Entry 4BTS (X-ray diffraction, 3.70 A resolution); this record covers chains AA and AW of the 143 polymer chains in the assembly.

# Chain AA
Molecule: 18S ribosomal RNA
From: Tetrahymena thermophila
Sequence (1753 nucleotides; each row starts with the number of its first residue):
     1 AACCUGGUUGAUCCUGCCAGUUACAUAUGCUUGUCUUAAAUAUUAACCCA
    51 UGCAUGUGCCAGUUCAGUAUUGAACAGCGAAACUGCGAAUGGCUCAUUAA
   101 AACAGUUAUAGUUUAUUUGAUAAUUAAAGAUUACAUGGAUAACCGAGCUA
   151 AUUGUUGGGCUAAUACAUGCUUAAAAUUCCGUGUCCUGCGACCGGAACGU
   201 AUUUAUUAGAUAUUAGACCAAUCGCAGCAAUGUGAUUGAGAUGAAUCAAA
   251 GUAACUGAUCGGAUCGAGGUUUACCUCGAUAAAUCAUCUAAGUUUCUGCC
   301 CUAUCAGCUCUCGAUGGUAGUGUAUUGGACUACCAUGGCAGUCACGGGUA
   351 ACGGAGAAUUAGGGUUCGAUUCCGGAGAAGGAGCCUGAGAAACGGCUACU
   401 ACAACUACGGUUCGGCAGCAGGGAAGAAAAUUGGCCAAUCCUAAUUCAGG
   451 GAGCCAGUGACAAGAAAUAGCAAGCUGGGAAACUUACGUUUCUACGGCAU
   501 UGAAAUGAGAACAGUGUAAAUCUCUUAGCGAGGAACAAUUGGAGGGCAAG
   551 UCAUGGUGCCAGCAGCCGCGGUAAUUCCAGCUCCAAUAGCGUAUAUUAAA
   601 GUUGUUGCAGUUAAAAAGCUCGUAGUUGAACUUCUGUUCAGGUUCAUUUC
   651 GAUUCGUCGUGUGAAACUGGACAUACGUUUGCAAACUAAAAUCGGCCUUC
   701 ACUGGUUCGACUUAGGGAGUAAACAUUUUACUGUGAAAAAAUUAGAGUGU
   751 UCCAGGCAGGUUUUAGCCCGAAUACAUUAGCAUGGAAUAAUGGAAUAGGA
   801 CUAAGUCCAUUUUAUUGGUUCUUGGAUUUGGUAAUGAUUAAUAGGGACAG
   851 UUGGGGGCAUUAGUAUUUAAUAGUCAGAGGUGAAAUUCUUGGAUUUAUUA
   901 AGGACUAACUAAUGCGAAAGCAUUUGCCAAAGAUGUUUUCAUUAAUCAAG
   951 AACGAAAGUUAGGGGAUCAAAGACGAUCAGAUACCGUCGUAGUCUUAACU
  1001 AUAAACUAUACCGACUCGGGAUCGGCUGGAAUAAAUGUCCAGUCGGCACC
  1051 GUAUGAGAAAUCAAAGUCUUUGGGUUCUGGGGGAAGUAUGGUACGCAAGU
  1101 CUGAAACUUAAAGGAAUUGACGGAACAGCACACCAGAAGUGGAACCUGCG
  1151 GCUUAAUUUGACUCAACACGGGGAAACUCACGAGCGCAAGACAGAGAAGG
  1201 GAUUGACAGAUUGAGAGCUCUUUCUUGAUUCUUUGGGUGGUGGUGCAUGG
  1251 CCGUUCUUAGUUGGUGGAGUGAUUUGUCUGGUUAAUUCCGUUAACGAACG
  1301 AGACCUUAACCUGCUAACUAGUCUGCUUGUAAAUAACAGGUUGUACUUCU
  1351 UAGAGGGACUAUUGUGCAAUAAGCCAAUGGAAGUUUAAGGCAAUAACAGG
  1401 UCUGUGAUGCCCCUAGACGUGCUCGGCCGCACGCGCGUUACAAUGACUGG
  1451 CGCAAAAAGUAUUUCCUGUCCUGGGAAGGUACGGGUAAUCUUAUUAAUAC
  1501 CAGUCGUGUUAGGGAUAGUUCUUUGGAAUUGUGGAUCUUGAACGAGGAAU
  1551 UUCUAGUAAGUGCAAGUCAUCAGCUUGCGUUGAUUAUGUCCCUGCCGUUU
  1601 GUACACACCGCCCGUCGCUUGUAGUAACGAAUGGUCUGGUGAACCUUCUG
  1651 GACUGCGACAGCAAUGUUGCGGAAAAAUAAGUAAACCCUACCAUUUGGAA
  1701 CAACAAGAAGUCGUAACAAGGUAUCUGUAGGUGAACCUGCAGAUGGAUCA
  1751 UUA
Not modelled in the structure: 683-718
Bound ions: Mg2+ site 1 near A81 (its only coordinating residue here); Mg2+ site 2 near G353 (its only coordinating residue here); Mg2+ site 3 near C608 (its only coordinating residue here); Mg2+ site 4 near A613 (its only coordinating residue here); Mg2+ site 5 near A629 (its only coordinating residue here); Mg2+ site 6 near G986 (its only coordinating residue here); Mg2+ site 7 near U1052 (its only coordinating residue here); Mg2+ site 8 near U1420 (its only coordinating residue here)

# Chain AW
Protein: 40S ribosomal protein RPS4E
From: Tetrahymena thermophila
UniProt: E6PBS2 (E6PBS2_TETTH); numbering as in UniProt (aligned over 2-260)
Amino-acid sequence (259 residues; row label = number of the first residue in the row):
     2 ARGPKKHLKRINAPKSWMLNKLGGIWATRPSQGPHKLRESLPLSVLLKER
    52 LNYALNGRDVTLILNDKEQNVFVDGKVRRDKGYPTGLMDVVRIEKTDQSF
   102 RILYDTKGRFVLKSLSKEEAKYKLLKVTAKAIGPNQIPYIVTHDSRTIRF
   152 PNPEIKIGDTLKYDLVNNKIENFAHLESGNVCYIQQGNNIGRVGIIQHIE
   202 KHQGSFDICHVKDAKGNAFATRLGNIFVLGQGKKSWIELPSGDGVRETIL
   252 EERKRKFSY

# Chain AA / chain AW interface
Residue-residue contacts - 144 pairs, chain AA then chain AW:
  C60(AA) - Lys68(AW)  base contact
  G87(AA) - Lys7(AW)  hydrogen bond to the phosphate
  A88(AA) - Lys7(AW)  salt bridge to the phosphate
  A89(AA) - Arg3(AW)  salt bridge to the phosphate
  A89(AA) - Pro5(AW)  sugar contact
  U90(AA) - Ala2(AW)  phosphate contact
  U90(AA) - Arg3(AW)  salt bridge to the phosphate
  U90(AA) - Pro5(AW)  sugar contact
  U90(AA) - Lys7(AW)  hydrogen bond to the sugar
  U90(AA) - His8(AW)  hydrogen bond to the base
  G91(AA) - Lys6(AW)  salt bridge to the phosphate
  G91(AA) - His8(AW)  sugar contact
  G91(AA) - Trp27(AW)  phosphate contact
  G92(AA) - Lys10(AW)  salt bridge to the phosphate
  G92(AA) - Trp27(AW)  phosphate contact
  U107(AA) - Arg223(AW)  salt bridge to the phosphate
  A115(AA) - Gln33(AW)  base contact
  U116(AA) - Gln33(AW)  hydrogen bond to the base
  U117(AA) - Gln33(AW)  hydrogen bond to the sugar
  U117(AA) - Gly34(AW)  hydrogen bond to the base
  U118(AA) - Pro35(AW)  sugar contact
  U118(AA) - Arg79(AW)  hydrogen bond to the phosphate
  U118(AA) - Ser146(AW)  hydrogen bond to the sugar
  G119(AA) - Lys77(AW)  phosphate contact
  G119(AA) - Arg79(AW)  salt bridge to the phosphate
  G119(AA) - Ser146(AW)  sugar contact
  G119(AA) - Arg147(AW)  sugar contact
  G119(AA) - Thr148(AW)  hydrogen bond to the sugar
  A120(AA) - Thr148(AW)  sugar contact
  A120(AA) - Arg150(AW)  sugar contact
  U121(AA) - Arg150(AW)  hydrogen bond to the phosphate
  A122(AA) - Arg150(AW)  salt bridge to the phosphate
  G240(AA) - Lys131(AW)  hydrogen bond to the phosphate
  A241(AA) - Lys131(AW)  salt bridge to the phosphate
  U242(AA) - Ile158(AW)  phosphate contact
  G243(AA) - Gln204(AW)  hydrogen bond to the sugar
  A248(AA) - Ala132(AW)  sugar contact
  A248(AA) - Ile133(AW)  hydrogen bond to the sugar
  A249(AA) - Ile133(AW)  sugar contact
  A249(AA) - Gly134(AW)  sugar contact
  A249(AA) - Pro135(AW)  phosphate contact
  A249(AA) - Asn136(AW)  phosphate contact
  A249(AA) - Gln137(AW)  sugar contact
  A250(AA) - Asn136(AW)  hydrogen bond to the phosphate
  A250(AA) - Gln137(AW)  sugar contact
  C285(AA) - Tyr140(AW)  sugar contact
  A286(AA) - Val142(AW)  sugar contact
  U287(AA) - Gly34(AW)  sugar contact
  U287(AA) - Pro35(AW)  sugar contact
  U287(AA) - Ser146(AW)  sugar contact
  C288(AA) - Gln33(AW)  base contact
  C288(AA) - Gly34(AW)  hydrogen bond to the sugar
  C288(AA) - His36(AW)  hydrogen bond to the sugar
  C288(AA) - Lys37(AW)  phosphate contact
  C288(AA) - Leu38(AW)  phosphate contact
  U289(AA) - Arg30(AW)  hydrogen bond to the phosphate
  U289(AA) - Gln33(AW)  hydrogen bond to the sugar
  U289(AA) - Lys37(AW)  phosphate contact
  U289(AA) - Leu38(AW)  hydrogen bond to the phosphate
  A290(AA) - Gly4(AW)  sugar contact
  A290(AA) - Pro5(AW)  sugar contact
  A290(AA) - Arg30(AW)  salt bridge to the phosphate
  C372(AA) - Lys10(AW)  salt bridge to the phosphate
  C373(AA) - Lys10(AW)  phosphate contact
  C373(AA) - Asn13(AW)  sugar contact
  G374(AA) - Lys6(AW)  phosphate contact
  A388(AA) - Pro5(AW)  base contact
  G389(AA) - Arg3(AW)  sugar contact
  G389(AA) - Gly4(AW)  sugar contact
  G389(AA) - Pro5(AW)  base contact
  A390(AA) - Arg3(AW)  base contact
  A391(AA) - Arg3(AW)  phosphate contact
  A392(AA) - Arg3(AW)  hydrogen bond to the sugar
  C393(AA) - Arg3(AW)  salt bridge to the phosphate
  A438(AA) - Asn57(AW)  hydrogen bond to the phosphate
  A438(AA) - Arg59(AW)  phosphate contact
  U439(AA) - Arg11(AW)  phosphate contact
  U439(AA) - Gly24(AW)  sugar contact
  U439(AA) - Gly25(AW)  sugar contact
  U439(AA) - Ile26(AW)  sugar contact
  U439(AA) - Trp27(AW)  hydrogen bond to the sugar
  U439(AA) - Lys49(AW)  salt bridge to the phosphate
  U439(AA) - Asn57(AW)  phosphate contact
  U439(AA) - Gly58(AW)  hydrogen bond to the phosphate
  C440(AA) - Arg11(AW)  salt bridge to the phosphate
  C440(AA) - Trp27(AW)  sugar contact
  C440(AA) - Ala28(AW)  phosphate contact
  C440(AA) - Thr29(AW)  hydrogen bond to the phosphate
  C440(AA) - Lys49(AW)  salt bridge to the phosphate
  C441(AA) - Lys7(AW)  sugar contact
  C441(AA) - His8(AW)  hydrogen bond to the sugar
  C441(AA) - Thr29(AW)  phosphate contact
  C441(AA) - Arg30(AW)  hydrogen bond to the phosphate
  C441(AA) - Lys82(AW)  salt bridge to the phosphate
  U442(AA) - Lys7(AW)  sugar contact
  U446(AA) - Arg59(AW)  hydrogen bond to the sugar
  U446(AA) - Thr62(AW)  sugar contact
  U446(AA) - Leu63(AW)  base contact
  U446(AA) - Asn66(AW)  hydrogen bond to the sugar
  U446(AA) - Asp67(AW)  base contact
  U446(AA) - Lys68(AW)  base contact
  C447(AA) - Arg59(AW)  salt bridge to the phosphate
  C447(AA) - Thr62(AW)  phosphate contact
  A452(AA) - Trp27(AW)  hydrogen bond to the base
  G453(AA) - Ile26(AW)  phosphate contact
  C454(AA) - Ile26(AW)  phosphate contact
  A721(AA) - His199(AW)  salt bridge to the phosphate
  G735(AA) - Ala221(AW)  sugar contact
  A736(AA) - Asn190(AW)  phosphate contact
  A736(AA) - Ala221(AW)  sugar contact
  A736(AA) - Thr222(AW)  phosphate contact
  A736(AA) - Arg223(AW)  sugar contact
  A737(AA) - Gln187(AW)  phosphate contact
  A737(AA) - Gly188(AW)  phosphate contact
  A737(AA) - Asn189(AW)  hydrogen bond to the phosphate
  A737(AA) - Thr222(AW)  phosphate contact
  A737(AA) - Arg223(AW)  hydrogen bond to the sugar
  A738(AA) - Asn189(AW)  hydrogen bond to the base
  A739(AA) - Asn13(AW)  base contact
  A740(AA) - Ile12(AW)  hydrogen bond to the sugar
  A741(AA) - Ile12(AW)  sugar contact
  A741(AA) - Lys22(AW)  hydrogen bond to the phosphate
  U742(AA) - Lys22(AW)  salt bridge to the phosphate
  G756(AA) - Lys22(AW)  salt bridge to the phosphate
  G756(AA) - Leu23(AW)  phosphate contact
  C757(AA) - Asn21(AW)  phosphate contact
  C757(AA) - Lys22(AW)  hydrogen bond to the phosphate
  C757(AA) - Leu23(AW)  hydrogen bond to the phosphate
  C769(AA) - Lys257(AW)  hydrogen bond to the phosphate
  G770(AA) - Lys257(AW)  salt bridge to the phosphate
  A771(AA) - Lys16(AW)  phosphate contact
  A771(AA) - Met19(AW)  base contact
  A771(AA) - Lys108(AW)  salt bridge to the phosphate
  A771(AA) - Arg110(AW)  salt bridge to the phosphate
  A772(AA) - Lys16(AW)  salt bridge to the phosphate
  A772(AA) - Lys108(AW)  hydrogen bond to the sugar
  A772(AA) - Arg110(AW)  hydrogen bond to the phosphate
  A772(AA) - Ile250(AW)  sugar contact
  A772(AA) - Glu253(AW)  sugar contact
  U773(AA) - Arg247(AW)  salt bridge to the phosphate
  U773(AA) - Ile250(AW)  sugar contact
  A782(AA) - Glu201(AW)  hydrogen bond to the sugar
  A782(AA) - His203(AW)  hydrogen bond to the phosphate
  U783(AA) - His203(AW)  salt bridge to the phosphate
Also at the interface, not in a pair above, chain AA (72 interface residues in all): A108, G375, G394, A722, A758, G780
Also at the interface, not in a pair above, chain AW (81 interface residues in all): Ser32, Tyr84, Asp145, Lys157, Gly205, Ser206, Phe207, Ile209, Asn226

# Overview
The interface between chain AA and chain AW involves 72 residues on one side and 81 on the other; the contacts
include 41 hydrogen bonds and 26 salt bridges. Among the polar pairs are U90(AA)-His8(AW), U116(AA)-Gln33(AW)
and U117(AA)-Gly34(AW).
Chain AA is 18S ribosomal RNA and chain AW is 40S ribosomal protein RPS4E, both from Tetrahymena thermophila;
the structure, The crystal structure of the eukaryotic 40S ribosomal subunit in complex with EIF1 and EIF1A,
was determined by X-ray diffraction.
